Entry 7N43 (X-ray diffraction, 2.47 A resolution); this record covers chains A and J of the 10 polymer chains in the assembly.

[Chain A]
Protein: Acetylcholine-binding protein
Source organism: Lymnaea stagnalis
Reference sequence: P58154 (ACHP_LYMST); residues 1-210 here correspond to UniProt positions 20-229 (UniProt number = residue number + 19)
Chain sequence (210 residues; row label = number of the first residue in the row):
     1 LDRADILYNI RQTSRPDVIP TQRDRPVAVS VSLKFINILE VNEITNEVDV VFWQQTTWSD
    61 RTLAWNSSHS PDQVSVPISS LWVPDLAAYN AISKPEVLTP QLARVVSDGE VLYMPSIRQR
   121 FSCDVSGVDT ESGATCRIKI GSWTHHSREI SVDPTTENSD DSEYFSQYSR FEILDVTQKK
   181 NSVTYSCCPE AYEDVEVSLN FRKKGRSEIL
Disordered / not traced: 158-160, 206-210
Disulfide bonds: Cys123-Cys136, Cys187-Cys188
Curated features (UniProtKB/Swiss-Prot):
  - glycosylation: Asn66 (N-linked (GlcNAc...) asparagine)
Reported in the primary citation:
  - conformationally variable residues (loop rearrangement): Cys187

[Chain J]
Protein: Alpha-conotoxin OmIA
Reference sequence: P0C1R7 (CA1A_CONOM); numbering as in UniProt (aligned over 1-17)
Chain sequence (18 residues; numbered 1 to 18; the number before each row is that of its first residue):
     1 GCCSHPACNV NNPHICGX
Sequence notes: amidation (18)
Modified residues: NH2 (amino group) at position 18
Disulfide bonds: Cys2-Cys8, Cys3-Cys16
Curated features (UniProtKB/Swiss-Prot):
  - region: Ser4 to Pro6 (Ser-Xaa-Pro motif, crucial for potent interaction with nAChR)
  - site (Key residue for the high potency for alpha-7 nAChRs): His5, Val10, Asn11
  - modified residue: Gly17 (Glycine amide)
  - mutagenesis: His5 (H5R: Important decrease in ability to inhibit alpha-7 nAChRs), Asn9 (N9H: Moderate decrease in ability to inhibit alpha-7 nAChRs), Val10 (V10A: No change in ability to inhibit alpha-7 and alpha-3-beta-4 nAChRs ...), Asn11 (N11D: Important decrease in ability to inhibit alpha-7 nAChRs)
Reported in the primary citation:
  - mutagenesis - V10Q: unchanged binding to Acetylcholine-binding protein (chain A)
  - mutagenesis - V10E, V10K: decreased binding to Acetylcholine-binding protein (chain A)

[Interface between chain A and chain J]
Contacting residue pairs (23; chain A residue first):
  Trp53(A) - Ser4(J)
  Trp53(A) - Pro6(J)  hydrophobic
  Gln55(A) - Asn9(J)  hydrogen bond
  Gln55(A) - Cys16(J)
  Gln55(A) - Gly17(J)
  Gln55(A) - NH2_18(J)
  Thr57(A) - NH2_18(J)
  Gln73(A) - Asn11(J)  hydrogen bond (side chain-backbone)
  Arg104(A) - Val10(J)
  Arg104(A) - Asn11(J)  hydrogen bond
  Glu110(A) - Pro13(J)
  Leu112(A) - Val10(J)
  Leu112(A) - Pro13(J)  hydrophobic
  Met114(A) - Pro6(J)  hydrophobic
  Met114(A) - Asn9(J)
  Met114(A) - Val10(J)  hydrophobic
  Thr155(A) - Gly17(J)
  Thr155(A) - NH2_18(J)
  Glu157(A) - Gly17(J)
  Glu163(A) - Gly1(J)  hydrogen bond (side chain-backbone)
  Glu163(A) - Ser4(J)
  Tyr164(A) - Cys3(J)  hydrogen bond (side chain-backbone)
  Tyr164(A) - Ser4(J)
Also at the interface, not in a pair above, chain A (15 interface residues in all): Ser30, Lys34, Val106
Also at the interface, not in a pair above, chain J (12 interface residues in all): Ile15
Interface features reported in the paper:
  - hot spots on chain J (mutagenesis) - H5R, N9H, N11D (10-fold): decreased binding to Acetylcholine-binding protein (chain A)

[Overview]
15 residues of chain A face 12 of chain J across their interface; the contacts include 5 hydrogen bonds. Polar
contacts include Gln55(A)-Asn9(J), Gln73(A)-Asn11(J) and Arg104(A)-Asn11(J). From the paper: V10E, V10K and
H5R of chain J, among others, reduce binding to Acetylcholine-binding protein (chain A); conformational
variability at Cys187(A); 6 substitutions were tested in all.
Here chain A is Acetylcholine-binding protein (Lymnaea stagnalis) and chain J is Alpha-conotoxin OmIA. Entry
7N43 (Alpha-conotoxin OmIA with unusual pharmacological properties at alpha7 nicotinic receptors) was
determined by X-ray diffraction.
